PDB entry 7X2T | electron microscopy, 3.69 A resolution | chains A and B of the 6 polymer chains in the assembly

Chain A:
Protein: Virion protein 1
Source organism: Coxsackievirus B1
UniProt: W8GTF7 (W8GTF7_9ENTO); residue numbers follow UniProt; this construct covers 1-278
Chain sequence (278 residues; numbered 1 to 278; the number before each row is that of its first residue):
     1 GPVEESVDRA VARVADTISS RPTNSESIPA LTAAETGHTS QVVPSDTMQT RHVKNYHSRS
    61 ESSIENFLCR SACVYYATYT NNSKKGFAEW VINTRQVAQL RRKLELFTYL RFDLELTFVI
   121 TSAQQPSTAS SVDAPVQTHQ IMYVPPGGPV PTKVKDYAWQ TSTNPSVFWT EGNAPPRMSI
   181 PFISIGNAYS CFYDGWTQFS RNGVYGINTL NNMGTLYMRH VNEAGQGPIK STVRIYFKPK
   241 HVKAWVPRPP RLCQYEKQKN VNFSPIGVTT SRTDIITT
Disordered / not traced: 1-11
Differences from the reference sequence: conflict Lys84 (Glu in W8GTF7)

Chain B:
Protein: VP2
Source organism: Coxsackievirus B1
UniProt: A0A2S0RQC2 (A0A2S0RQC2_9ENTO); residues 1-263 here correspond to UniProt positions 70-332 (UniProt number = residue number + 69)
Chain sequence (263 residues; each row starts with the number of its first residue):
     1 SPSAEECGYS DRVRSITLGN STITTQECAN VVVGYGVWPE YLKDNEATAE DQPTQPDVAT
    61 CRFYTLESVQ WMKNSAGWWW KLPDALSQMG LFGQNMQYHY LGRTGYTIHV QCNASKFHQG
   121 CLLVVCVPEA EMGCSNLNNT PEFSELSGGD SARMFTDTQV GESNAKKVQT AVWNAGMGVG
   181 VGNLTIFPHQ WINLRTNNSA TLVMPYINSV PMDNMFRHNN LTLMIIPFVP LNYSEGSSPY
   241 VPITVTIAPM CAEYNGLRLA SNQ
Disordered / not traced: 1-9, 262-263

Chain A / chain B interface:
Residue-residue contacts (75; chain A residue first):
  Ala34(A) - Trp191(B)
  Glu35(A) - Gln190(B)
  Glu35(A) - Trp191(B)
  Glu35(A) - Asn193(B)  hydrogen bond
  Glu35(A) - Thr196(B)  hydrogen bond
  Thr36(A) - Ala29(B)
  Thr36(A) - Val32(B)
  Gly37(A) - His189(B)
  Tyr109(A) - Glu129(B)  hydrogen bond
  Tyr109(A) - Ile207(B)
  Tyr109(A) - Asn208(B)
  Asn187(A) - Ser209(B)  hydrogen bond (side chain-backbone)
  Asn187(A) - Pro211(B)
  Tyr193(A) - Glu129(B)
  Tyr193(A) - Glu131(B)
  Tyr193(A) - Arg217(B)  hydrogen bond
  Asp194(A) - Lys81(B)  salt bridge
  Asp194(A) - Glu129(B)  hydrogen bond (backbone-side chain)
  Asp194(A) - Ala130(B)
  Asp194(A) - His218(B)
  Asp194(A) - Asn219(B)  hydrogen bond (backbone-backbone)
  Gly195(A) - Arg217(B)
  Trp196(A) - Phe143(B)  hydrophobic
  Trp196(A) - Leu146(B)  hydrophobic
  Trp196(A) - Arg217(B)  hydrogen bond (backbone-backbone)
  Trp196(A) - Asn219(B)
  Thr197(A) - Arg217(B)
  Phe199(A) - Asn214(B)
  Phe199(A) - Arg217(B)
  Arg201(A) - Phe143(B)
  Arg201(A) - Phe216(B)  hydrogen bond (side chain-backbone)
  Tyr205(A) - Glu131(B)
  Tyr205(A) - Met132(B)
  Tyr205(A) - Thr140(B)
  Tyr205(A) - Pro141(B)
  Tyr205(A) - Leu146(B)
  Gly206(A) - Glu131(B)
  Ile207(A) - Glu131(B)  hydrogen bond (backbone-side chain)
  Val246(A) - Tyr35(B)
  Val246(A) - Ile207(B)  hydrophobic
  Pro247(A) - Ile186(B)  hydrophobic
  Pro247(A) - Phe187(B)
  Arg248(A) - Pro128(B)  hydrogen bond (side chain-backbone)
  Arg248(A) - Glu129(B)  hydrogen bond (side chain-backbone)
  Arg248(A) - Ile186(B)
  Pro249(A) - Val179(B)
  Pro249(A) - Asn183(B)
  Pro249(A) - Ile186(B)
  Pro249(A) - Phe187(B)
  Pro250(A) - Val179(B)
  Leu252(A) - Asn174(B)
  Leu252(A) - Gly178(B)  hydrogen bond (backbone-backbone)
  Leu252(A) - Gly180(B)
  Cys253(A) - Asn174(B)
  Cys253(A) - Gly178(B)  hydrogen bond (backbone-backbone)
  Glu256(A) - Leu137(B)
  Lys257(A) - Leu137(B)
  Lys257(A) - Asn138(B)  hydrogen bond
  Val261(A) - Glu131(B)
  Val261(A) - Gly133(B)
  Val261(A) - Met177(B)
  Asn262(A) - Gly133(B)
  Asn262(A) - Cys134(B)  hydrogen bond (side chain-backbone)
  Asn262(A) - Leu137(B)  hydrogen bond (side chain-backbone)
  Asn262(A) - Asn139(B)  hydrogen bond (side chain-backbone)
  Phe263(A) - Leu137(B)
  Phe263(A) - Gln169(B)
  Phe263(A) - Gly176(B)
  Phe263(A) - Met177(B)
  Phe263(A) - Gly178(B)
  Pro265(A) - Gln159(B)
  Pro265(A) - Gln169(B)
  Pro265(A) - Asn174(B)
  Ile266(A) - Trp173(B)  hydrogen bond (backbone-side chain)
  Ile266(A) - Asn174(B)  hydrogen bond (backbone-side chain)
Interface residues without a listed pair, chain A (38 interface residues in all): Thr108, Ala188, Phe192, Gln198, Arg251, Asn260, Gly267, Val268
Interface residues without a listed pair, chain B (51 interface residues in all): Asn30, Asp84, Tyr100, Glu142, Ala171, Leu184, Asn197

In short:
Chain A and chain B form an interface of 38 and 51 residues respectively, with 20 hydrogen bonds and 1 salt
bridge. Among the polar pairs are Asp194(A)-Lys81(B), Glu35(A)-Asn193(B) and Glu35(A)-Thr196(B).
Here chain A is Virion protein 1 and chain B is VP2, both from Coxsackievirus B1. Entry 7X2T (Cryo-EM
structure of Coxsackievirus B1 mature virion in complex with nAb 8A10 (CVB1-M:8A10)) was determined by
electron microscopy together with 7X2G, 7X2I, 7X2O, 7X2W, 7X35, 7X37 and 7 further entries from the same
study.
